6M6A - chains C and M of the 8 polymer chains in the assembly; structure by electron microscopy, 5.00 A resolution (low resolution: residue-level contacts below are approximate; hydrogen-bond / salt-bridge calls are withheld).

# Chain C
Name: DNA-directed RNA polymerase subunit beta
From: Thermus thermophilus (strain HB8 / ATCC 27634 / DSM 579)
Notes: EC 2.7.7.6
UniProtKB: Q8RQE9 (RPOB_THET8); residue numbers follow UniProt; this construct covers 1-1119
Chain sequence (1119 residues; row label = number of the first residue in the row):
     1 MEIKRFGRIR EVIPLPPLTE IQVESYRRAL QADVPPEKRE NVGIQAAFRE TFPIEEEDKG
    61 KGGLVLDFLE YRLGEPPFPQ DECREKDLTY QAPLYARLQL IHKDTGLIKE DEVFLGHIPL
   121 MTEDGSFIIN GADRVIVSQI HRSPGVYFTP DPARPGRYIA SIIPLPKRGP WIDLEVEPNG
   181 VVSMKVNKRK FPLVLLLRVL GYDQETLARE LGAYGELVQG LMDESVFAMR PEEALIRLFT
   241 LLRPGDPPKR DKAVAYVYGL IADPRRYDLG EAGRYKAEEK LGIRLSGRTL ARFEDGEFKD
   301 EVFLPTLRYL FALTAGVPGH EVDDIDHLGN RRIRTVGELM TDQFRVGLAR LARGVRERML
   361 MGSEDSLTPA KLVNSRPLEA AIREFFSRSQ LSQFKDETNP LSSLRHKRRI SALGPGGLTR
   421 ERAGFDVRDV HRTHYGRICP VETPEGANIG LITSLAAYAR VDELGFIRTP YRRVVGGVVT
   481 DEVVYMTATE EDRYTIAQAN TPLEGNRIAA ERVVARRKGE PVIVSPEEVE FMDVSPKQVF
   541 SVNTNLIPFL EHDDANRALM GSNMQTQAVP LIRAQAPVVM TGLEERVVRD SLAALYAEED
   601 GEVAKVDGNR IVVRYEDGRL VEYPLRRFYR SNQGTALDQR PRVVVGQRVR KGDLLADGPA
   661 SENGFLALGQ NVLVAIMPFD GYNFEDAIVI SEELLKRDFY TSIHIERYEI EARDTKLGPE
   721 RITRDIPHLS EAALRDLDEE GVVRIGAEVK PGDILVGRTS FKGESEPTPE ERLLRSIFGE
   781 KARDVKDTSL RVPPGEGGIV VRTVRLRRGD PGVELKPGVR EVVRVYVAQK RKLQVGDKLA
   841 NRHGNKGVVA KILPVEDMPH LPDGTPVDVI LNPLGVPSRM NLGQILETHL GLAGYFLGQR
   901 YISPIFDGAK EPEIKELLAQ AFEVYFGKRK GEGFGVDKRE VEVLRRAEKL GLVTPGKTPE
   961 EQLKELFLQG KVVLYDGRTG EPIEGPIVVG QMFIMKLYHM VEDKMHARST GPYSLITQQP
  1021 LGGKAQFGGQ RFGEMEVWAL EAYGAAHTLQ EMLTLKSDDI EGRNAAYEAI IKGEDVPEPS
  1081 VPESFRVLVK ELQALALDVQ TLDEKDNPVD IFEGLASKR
Not modelled in the structure: 57-63, 1119

# Chain M
Name: Transcription-repair-coupling factor
From: Thermus thermophilus (strain HB27 / ATCC BAA-163 / DSM 7039)
Notes: EC 3.6.4.-
UniProtKB: Q72KB4 (Q72KB4_THET2); numbering as in UniProt (aligned over 1-978)
Chain sequence (978 residues; numbered 1 to 978; the number before each row is that of its first residue):
     1 MEIALERIYG HRLALPQVGA ALLFAQEAPP ALLLVPEARL RRYRDLSAFG AKVYVNPGLE
    61 ALEEKALFVL SYEEALSPFP EDPEAWRLLL EVGRAYPREA LLSRLLKLGY ARDEDYRVLG
   121 EVVELGEVRL EFFGDELERL VVRGEERRRH VLLPKPGKAE GFTSKKVLHF PGPVYLDTPA
   181 LAPKALWPLL AGRPWVALGG GVELPPLELG ARPLPPYRGS LKALEKDLAR WLAEGKRVHL
   241 FVGHARTLEY LKRRLQAFSP LILDRFPGPK GRLALLPGDF EGGAEWGEWV LLTEALVFAT
   301 GGVRARVRVG EGLSDPGALS PGDYLIHPEH GVGQYLGLET REVLGVKRDY LVLRYKGEGK
   361 LYLPVEQLPL LKRHPGTTDD PPELSSLGKN EWQRAKEKAR KDVEELAGRL LVLQAKRKAT
   421 PGRAFPPLPE WDPLVEKGFP YELTPDQKRA LEEVLRDLES PHPMDRLVSG DVGFGKTEVA
   481 LRAAHRVVGH GAQVAFLVPT TLLAEQHGKT FRERFQGLPV RVAVLSRFTP PKEEEAILKG
   541 LAEGTVDIVI GTHRLLQEDV RFRDLGLLIV DEEHRFGVAQ KERIRELKAE VDTLYLSATP
   601 IPRTLYSALV GLKDLSSIQT PPPGRKPIKT FLAPFDPLLV REAILFELER GGKVFYVHDR
   661 VASIEARRRF LESLVPEARI GVVHGQMPES LIEETMLLFA EGAYDVLLAT TIIEAGLDVP
   721 EANTILIERA DRLGLATLYQ LRGRVGRREE EAYAYLFHPP RLTEAAEKRL AAIADLSDLG
   781 SGHLLAERDM EIRGVGNLLG PEQHGHIRAL SLEVYTELLE EAIRKLKGEV KEERRHVTLD
   841 LALSARLPAE YVGSLEARSR YYSRFAEAKS LAELSRLVRE LKERYGPLPE EAENFVALAR
   901 LRLVAERKGV VSITEGLTHL EVVFPRYPLD YDARGLKGLP YRVELTQYPP GFRLEKKGLR
   961 PRDYPEALME VLYLFADL
Not modelled in the structure: 1-321, 375-405, 797-810, 826-978
What the authors report for this chain:
  - catalytic residues: E572

# Interface between chain C and chain M
Contacting residue pairs (20):
  R97(C) - K360(M)
  Q99(C) - R341(M)
  D104(C) - R348(M)
  T105(C) - R348(M)
  T105(C) - P364(M)
  G106(C) - R348(M)
  G106(C) - Y350(M)
  G106(C) - Y362(M)
  G106(C) - P364(M)
  L107(C) - L361(M)
  I108(C) - R341(M)
  I108(C) - Y350(M)
  I108(C) - K360(M)
  I108(C) - L361(M)
  I108(C) - Y362(M)
  K109(C) - E358(M)
  K109(C) - G359(M)
  K109(C) - K360(M)
  K109(C) - L361(M)
  E110(C) - K360(M)
Other interface residues (no listed pair), chain C (10 interface residues in all): S366
Other interface residues (no listed pair), chain M (10 interface residues in all): H330

# In short
The chain C/chain M interface involves 10 residues from each chain. From the paper: the catalytic residue
E572(M).
Chain C is DNA-directed RNA polymerase subunit beta (Thermus thermophilus (strain HB8 / ATCC 27634 / DSM 579))
and chain M is Transcription-repair-coupling factor (Thermus thermophilus (strain HB27 / ATCC BAA-163 / DSM
7039)); the structure, Cryo-EM structure of Thermus thermophilus Mfd in complex with RNA polymerase, was
determined by electron microscopy together with 6M6B and 6M6C from the same study.
